7V1Z - chains A and D of the 4 polymer chains in the assembly; structure by electron microscopy, 2.98 A resolution.

== Chain A (and D) ==
Molecule: Serine beta-lactamase-like protein LACTB, mitochondrial
Organism: Homo sapiens
Notes: EC 3.4.-.-; chain D of this document is another copy of the same molecule, construct and numbering; everything in this record applies to it too
UniProtKB: P83111 (LACTB_HUMAN); residues 63-547 here = UniProt positions 63-547
Sequence (487 residues; row label = number of the first residue in the row):
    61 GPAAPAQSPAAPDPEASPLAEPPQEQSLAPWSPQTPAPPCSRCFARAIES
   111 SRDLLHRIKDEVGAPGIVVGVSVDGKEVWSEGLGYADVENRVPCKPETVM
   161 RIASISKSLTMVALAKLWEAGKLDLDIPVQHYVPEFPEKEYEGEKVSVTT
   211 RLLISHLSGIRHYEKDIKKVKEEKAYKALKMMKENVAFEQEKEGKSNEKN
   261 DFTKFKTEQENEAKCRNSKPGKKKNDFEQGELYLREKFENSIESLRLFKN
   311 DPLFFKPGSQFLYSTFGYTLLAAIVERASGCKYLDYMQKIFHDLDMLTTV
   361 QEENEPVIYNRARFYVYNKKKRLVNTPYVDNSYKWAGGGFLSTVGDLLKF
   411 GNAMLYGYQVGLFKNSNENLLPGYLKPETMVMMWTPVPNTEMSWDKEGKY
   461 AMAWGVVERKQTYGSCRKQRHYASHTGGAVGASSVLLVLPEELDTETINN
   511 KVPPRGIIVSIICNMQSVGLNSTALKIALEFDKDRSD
Not modelled in the structure: 61-102, 240-285, 547
Differences from the reference sequence: expression tag (61-62)
Swiss-Prot annotation at these positions:
  - active site: S164 (Acyl-ester intermediate)
  - modified residue: K283 (N6-succinyllysine), K284 (N6-succinyllysine), K297 (N6-acetyllysine), K342 (N6-acetyllysine)
  - natural variant: R469 (R469K: Does not affect serine protease activity)

== Chain A / chain D interface ==
Contacting residue pairs (25; chain A residue first):
  D113(A) - R151(D)  salt bridge
  H116(A) - R151(D)
  R117(A) - R151(D)
  D120(A) - Y145(D)
  D120(A) - R151(D)  salt bridge
  E121(A) - Y377(D)
  E121(A) - R382(D)  salt bridge
  E121(A) - L383(D)  hydrogen bond (backbone-backbone)
  V122(A) - Y377(D)
  G123(A) - Y377(D)
  Y145(A) - D120(D)
  R151(A) - D113(D)  salt bridge
  R151(A) - H116(D)
  R151(A) - R117(D)
  R151(A) - D120(D)  salt bridge
  Y377(A) - G123(D)
  Y377(A) - K381(D)
  N378(A) - K381(D)
  K381(A) - Y377(D)
  K381(A) - N378(D)
  R382(A) - E121(D)
  R382(A) - V122(D)
  R382(A) - S527(D)  hydrogen bond (side chain-backbone)
  L383(A) - E121(D)  hydrogen bond (backbone-side chain)
  S527(A) - R382(D)  hydrogen bond (backbone-side chain)
Other interface residues (no listed pair), chain A (17 interface residues in all): V528, G529
Other interface residues (no listed pair), chain D (16 interface residues in all): V528

== Summary ==
17 residues of chain A and 16 residues of chain D are in contact, with 4 hydrogen bonds and 5 salt bridges.
Among the polar pairs are D113(A)-R151(D), D120(A)-R151(D) and E121(A)-R382(D). Curated annotation (UniProt)
lists active-site residue S164(A) on chain A.
Both chains are Serine beta-lactamase-like protein LACTB, mitochondrial (Homo sapiens). Entry 7V1Z (human
Serine beta-lactamase-like protein LACTB) was determined by electron microscopy together with 7V1Y and 7V21
from the same study.
